Entry 6DVB (X-ray diffraction, 3.80 A resolution); this record covers chains C and G of the 9 polymer chains in the assembly.

== Chain C ==
Protein: DNA-directed RNA polymerase subunit beta
Organism: Mycobacterium tuberculosis (strain ATCC 25618 / H37Rv)
Notes: EC 2.7.7.6
UniProt: P9WGY9 (RPOB_MYCTU); residue numbers follow UniProt; this construct covers 1-1178
Sequence (1178 residues; each row starts with the number of its first residue):
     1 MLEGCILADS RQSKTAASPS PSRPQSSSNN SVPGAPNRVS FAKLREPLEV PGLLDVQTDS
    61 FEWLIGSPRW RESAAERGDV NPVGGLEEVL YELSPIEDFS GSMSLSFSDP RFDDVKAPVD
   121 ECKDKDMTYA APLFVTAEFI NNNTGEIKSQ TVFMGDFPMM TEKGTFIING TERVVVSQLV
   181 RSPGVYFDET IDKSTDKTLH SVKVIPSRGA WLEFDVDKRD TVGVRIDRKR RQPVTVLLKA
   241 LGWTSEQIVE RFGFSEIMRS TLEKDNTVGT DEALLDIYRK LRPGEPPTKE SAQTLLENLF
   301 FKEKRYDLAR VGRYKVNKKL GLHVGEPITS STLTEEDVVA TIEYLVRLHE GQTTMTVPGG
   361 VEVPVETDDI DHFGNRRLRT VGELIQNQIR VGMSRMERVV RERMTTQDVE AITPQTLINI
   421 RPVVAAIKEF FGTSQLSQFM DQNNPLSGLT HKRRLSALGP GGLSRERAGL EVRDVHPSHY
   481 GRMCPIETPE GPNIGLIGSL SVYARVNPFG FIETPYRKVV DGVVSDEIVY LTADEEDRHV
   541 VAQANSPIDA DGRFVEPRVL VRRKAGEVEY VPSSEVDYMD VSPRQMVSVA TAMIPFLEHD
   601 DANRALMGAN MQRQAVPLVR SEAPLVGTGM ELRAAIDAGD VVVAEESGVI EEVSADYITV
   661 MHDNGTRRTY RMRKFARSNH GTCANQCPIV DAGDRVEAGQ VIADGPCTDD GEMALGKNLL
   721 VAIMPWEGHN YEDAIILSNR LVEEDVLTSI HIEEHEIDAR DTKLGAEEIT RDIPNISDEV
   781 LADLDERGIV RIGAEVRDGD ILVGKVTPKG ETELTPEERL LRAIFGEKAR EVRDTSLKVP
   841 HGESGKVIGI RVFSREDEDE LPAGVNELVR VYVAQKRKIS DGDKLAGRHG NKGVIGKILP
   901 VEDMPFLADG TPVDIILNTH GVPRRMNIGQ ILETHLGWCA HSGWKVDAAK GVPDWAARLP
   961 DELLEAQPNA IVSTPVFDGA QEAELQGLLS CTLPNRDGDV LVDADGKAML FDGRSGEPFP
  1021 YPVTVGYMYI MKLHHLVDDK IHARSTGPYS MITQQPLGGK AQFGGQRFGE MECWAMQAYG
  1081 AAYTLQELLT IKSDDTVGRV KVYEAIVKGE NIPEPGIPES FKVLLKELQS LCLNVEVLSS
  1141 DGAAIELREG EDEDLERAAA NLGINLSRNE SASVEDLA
Unresolved in the structure: 1-27, 1154-1178

== Chain G ==
Molecule: 17-nt DNA strand
Sequence (17 nucleotides; row label = number of the first residue in the row):
     4 GCATCCGTGA GTCGAGG

== How chain C and chain G interact ==
Contacting residue pairs (11; chain C residue first):
  Lys-218(C) / DA6(G)  phosphate contact
  Lys-218(C) / DT7(G)  salt bridge to the phosphate
  Gly-1059(C) / DA18(G)  phosphate contact
  Lys-1060(C) / DA18(G)  hydrogen bond to the phosphate
  Ala-1061(C) / DG19(G)  phosphate contact
  Gln-1066(C) / DG17(G)  sugar contact
  Arg-1067(C) / DC16(G)  salt bridge to the phosphate
  Arg-1067(C) / DG17(G)  hydrogen bond to the phosphate
  Gly-1069(C) / DC16(G)  phosphate contact
  Met-1071(C) / DG14(G)  sugar contact
  Met-1071(C) / DT15(G)  sugar contact
Other interface residues (no listed pair), chain C (13 interface residues in all): Ser-194, Arg-219, Phe-439, Asn-679, Gly-1065
Other interface residues (no listed pair), chain G (9 interface residues in all): DG20

== Summary ==
The interface between chain C and chain G involves 13 residues on one side and 9 on the other, with 2 hydrogen
bonds and 2 salt bridges. Among the polar pairs are Lys-1060(C)/DA18(G), Arg-1067(C)/DG17(G) and
Lys-218(C)/DT7(G).
Here chain C is DNA-directed RNA polymerase subunit beta (Mycobacterium tuberculosis (strain ATCC 25618 /
H37Rv)) and chain G is a 17-nt DNA strand. Entry 6DVB (Crystal structure of Mycobacterium tuberculosis
transcription initiation complex(ECF sigma factor L) containing 5nt RNA with 5nt ...) was determined by X-ray
diffraction together with 6DV9, 6DVC, 6DVD and 6DVE from the same study.
